PDB entry 4RQI | X-ray diffraction, 2.44 A resolution | chains A and E of the 4 polymer chains in the assembly

== Chain A ==
Name: Telomeric repeat-binding factor 2
Organism: Homo sapiens
Notes: fragment: TRFH: residues 43-245
UniProt: Q15554 (TERF2_HUMAN); residues 43-245 here correspond to UniProt positions 85-287 (UniProt number = residue number + 42)
Sequence (203 residues; numbered 43 to 245; the number before each row is that of its first residue):
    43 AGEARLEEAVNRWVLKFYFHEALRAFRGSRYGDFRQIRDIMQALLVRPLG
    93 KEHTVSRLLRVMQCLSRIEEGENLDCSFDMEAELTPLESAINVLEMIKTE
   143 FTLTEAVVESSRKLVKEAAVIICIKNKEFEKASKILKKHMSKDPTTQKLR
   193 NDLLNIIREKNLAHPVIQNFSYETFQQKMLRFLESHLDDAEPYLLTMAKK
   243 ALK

== Chain E ==
Name: Telomeric repeat-binding factor 2-interacting protein 1
Notes: fragment: YXLXP interaction motif: residues 89-106
UniProt: Q9NYB0 (TE2IP_HUMAN); the construct lacks a stretch of the UniProt sequence, so the offset changes along the chain: 90-92 = UniProt 89-91; 93-106 = UniProt 93-106
Sequence (18 residues; row label = number of the first residue in the row):
    90 ENR
   92A E
    93 RLELEAYRLGPASA
Unresolved in the structure: 90, 92A, 106
Differences from the reference sequence: conflict Asn91 (Arg90 in Q9NYB0), Arg92 (Asn91 in Q9NYB0)

== Chain A / chain E interface ==
Residue-residue contacts (38; chain A residue first):
  Arg80(A) - Leu101(E)
  Gln84(A) - Arg100(E)
  Gln84(A) - Leu101(E)  hydrogen bond (side chain-backbone)
  Gln84(A) - Gly102(E)
  Leu87(A) - Ala98(E)
  Leu87(A) - Tyr99(E)
  Ser98(A) - Tyr99(E)  hydrogen bond
  Leu101(A) - Tyr99(E)  hydrophobic
  Leu101(A) - Leu101(E)
  Arg102(A) - Leu96(E)  hydrogen bond (side chain-backbone)
  Arg102(A) - Tyr99(E)  hydrogen bond
  Met104(A) - Leu101(E)  hydrophobic
  Gln105(A) - Leu96(E)
  Gln105(A) - Tyr99(E)
  Gln105(A) - Arg100(E)  hydrogen bond (side chain-backbone)
  Gln105(A) - Leu101(E)
  Ser108(A) - Leu101(E)
  Arg109(A) - Arg92(E)
  Arg109(A) - Arg100(E)  hydrogen bond (side chain-backbone)
  Arg109(A) - Leu101(E)  hydrogen bond (side chain-backbone)
  Cys118(A) - Pro103(E)  hydrophobic
  Cys118(A) - Ser105(E)
  Ser119(A) - Pro103(E)
  Ser119(A) - Ala104(E)  hydrogen bond (backbone-backbone)
  Ser119(A) - Ser105(E)  hydrogen bond (backbone-backbone)
  Phe120(A) - Arg92(E)
  Phe120(A) - Leu101(E)
  Phe120(A) - Gly102(E)
  Phe120(A) - Pro103(E)
  Phe120(A) - Ala104(E)
  Asp121(A) - Arg92(E)
  Asp121(A) - Glu95(E)
  Asp121(A) - Ala104(E)
  Met122(A) - Glu95(E)  hydrogen bond (backbone-side chain)
  Met122(A) - Ala104(E)  hydrophobic
  Leu126(A) - Arg92(E)
  Ser131(A) - Arg92(E)  hydrogen bond
  Asn134(A) - Arg92(E)
Also at the interface, not in a pair above, chain A (23 interface residues in all): Met83, Glu112, Val135, Met138, Glu142
Also at the interface, not in a pair above, chain E (12 interface residues in all): Glu97

== Summary ==
Chain A and chain E form an interface of 23 and 12 residues respectively; the contacts include 11 hydrogen
bonds. Polar contacts include Gln84(A)-Leu101(E), Ser98(A)-Tyr99(E) and Arg102(A)-Leu96(E).
Chain A is Telomeric repeat-binding factor 2 (Homo sapiens) and chain E is Telomeric repeat-binding factor
2-interacting protein 1; the structure, Structure of TRF2/RAP1 secondary interaction binding site, was
determined by X-ray diffraction.
